PDB entry 5VRX | X-ray diffraction, 2.20 A resolution | chains D and A of the 4 polymer chains in the assembly

[Chain D]
Molecule: 5-nt DNA strand
Sequence (5 nucleotides; row label = number of the first residue in the row):
     1 GTCGG
Ion coordination: Ca2+: DC3 (shared with Lys60(A), Leu62(A), Val65(A) of chain A)

[Chain A]
Molecule: DNA polymerase beta
Source organism: Homo sapiens
Notes: EC 2.7.7.7, 4.2.99.-
UniProt: P06746 (DPOLB_HUMAN); residues 1-335 here = UniProt positions 1-335
Amino-acid sequence (341 residues; each row starts with the number of its first residue):
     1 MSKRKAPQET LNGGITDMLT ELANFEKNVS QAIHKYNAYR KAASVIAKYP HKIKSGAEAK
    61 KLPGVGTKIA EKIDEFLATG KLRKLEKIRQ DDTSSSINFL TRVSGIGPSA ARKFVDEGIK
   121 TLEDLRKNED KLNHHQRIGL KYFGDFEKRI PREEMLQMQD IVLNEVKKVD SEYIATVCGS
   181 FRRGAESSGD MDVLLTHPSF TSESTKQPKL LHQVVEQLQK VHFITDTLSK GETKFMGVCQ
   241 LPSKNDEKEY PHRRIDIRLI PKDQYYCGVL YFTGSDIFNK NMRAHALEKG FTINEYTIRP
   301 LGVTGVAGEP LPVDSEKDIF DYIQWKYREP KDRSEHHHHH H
Disordered / not traced: 1-9, 336-341
Construct notes: expression tag (336-341)
Ion coordination: Ca2+ site 1: Lys60, Leu62, Val65 (shared with DC3(D) of chain D); Ca2+ site 2: Thr101, Val103, Ile106 (shared with 1 residue of chain P); Ca2+ site 3: Asp190, Asp192, Asp256 (together with dTTP) (shared with 1 residue of chain P); Ca2+ site 4: Asp190, Asp192 (together with dTTP); Ca2+ site 5 near Glu249 (its only coordinating residue here)
Small-molecule neighbours: dTTP (TTP): Arg149, Gly179, Ser180, Arg183, Ser188, Gly189, Asp190, Asp192, Tyr271, Phe272, Thr273, Gly274, Ser275, Asp276, Asn279
UniProt features mapped onto this chain:
  - region: Arg183 to Asp192 (DNA-binding)
  - active site: Lys72 (Nucleophile)
  - binding site (K(+)): Lys60, Leu62, Val65, Thr101, Val103, Ile106
  - binding site (Na(+)): Lys60, Leu62, Val65, Thr101, Val103, Ile106
  - binding site (dATP): Arg149, Ser180, Arg183, Gly189, Asp190
  - binding site (dCTP): Arg149, Ser180, Arg183, Gly189, Asp190
  - binding site (dGTP): Arg149, Ser180, Arg183, Gly189, Asp190, Asp192
  - binding site (dTTP): Arg149, Ser180, Arg183, Gly189, Asp190
  - binding site (Mg(2+)): Asp190, Asp192, Asp256
  - modified residue: Lys72 (N6-acetyllysine), Arg83 (Omega-N-methylarginine), Arg152 (Omega-N-methylarginine)
  - cross-link (Glycyl lysine isopeptide (Lys-Gly)): Lys41 (interchain with G-Cter in ubiquitin), Lys61 (interchain with G-Cter in ubiquitin), Lys81 (interchain with G-Cter in ubiquitin)
  - natural variant: Leu22 (L22P: Found in a gastric cancer sample; uncertain significance), Tyr39 (Y39C: Found in a gastric cancer sample; uncertain significance), Gly118 (G118V: Decreased DNA-directed DNA polymerase activity), Arg137 (R137Q: Decreased function in base-excision repair), Arg149 (R149I: Decreased DNA-directed DNA polymerase activity), Asp160 (D160N: Found in a gastric cancer sample; uncertain significance), Cys239 (C239R: Found in a gastric cancer sample; uncertain significance), Lys289 (K289M: Found in a colon cancer sample; uncertain significance), Asn294 (N294D: Found in a gastric cancer sample; uncertain significance), Glu295 (E295K: Found in a gastric cancer sample; uncertain significance)
  - mutagenesis: Phe25 (F25W: No effect on 5'-dRP lyase activity. Decreased ssDNA binding), His34 (H34G: Decreased 5'-dRP lyase activity. Decreased ssDNA binding), Lys35 (K35A: Decreased 5'-dRP lyase activity. Decreased ssDNA binding. Loss of 5'-dRP lyase activity; when associated with A-68 and A-72. Decreased ssDNA binding; when associated with A-68 and A-72 ...), Tyr39 (Y39F: No effect on 5'-dRP lyase activity; Y39Q: Abolishes DNA polymerase and 5'-dRP lyase activity), Lys41 (K41R: Abolishes ubiquitination; when associated with R-61 and R-81), Lys60 (K60A: Decreased 5'-dRP lyase activity. Decreased ssDNA binding), Lys61 (K61R: Abolishes ubiquitination; when associated with R-41 and R-81), Lys68 (K68A: No effect on 5'-dRP lyase activity. Decreased ssDNA binding. Loss of 5'-dRP lyase activity; when associated with A-35 and A-72. Decreased ssDNA binding; when associated with A-35 and A-72 ...), Glu71 (E71Q: No effect on 5'-dRP lyase activity. No effect on structure shown by circular dichroism. No effect on ssDNA binding), Lys72 (K72A: Severely reduced 5'-dRP lyase activity. Does not affect ssDNA binding. Loss of 5'-dRP lyase activity; when associated with A-35 and A-68. Decreased ssDNA binding ...), Glu75 (E75A: Slightly decreased 5'-dRP lyase activity. Decreased ssDNA binding. No effect on structure shown by circular dichroism), Lys81 (K81R: Abolishes ubiquitination; when associated with R-41 and R-61), 5 further mutagenesis entries in UniProt

[Chain D / chain A interface]
Residue-residue contacts (17; chain D residue first):
  DG1(D) with His34(A), base contact; Lys35(A), salt bridge to the phosphate; Ala38(A), base contact; Tyr39(A), sugar contact; Lys68(A), salt bridge to the phosphate; Ile69(A), phosphate contact
  DT2(D) with Gly64(A), sugar contact; Val65(A), phosphate contact; Gly66(A), hydrogen bond to the phosphate; Thr67(A), phosphate contact; Lys68(A), hydrogen bond to the phosphate; Ile69(A), hydrogen bond to the phosphate
  DC3(D) with Leu62(A), phosphate contact; Pro63(A), phosphate contact; Gly64(A), hydrogen bond to the phosphate; Val65(A), phosphate contact; Gly66(A), phosphate contact
Other interface residues (no listed pair), chain D (4 interface residues in all): DG4
Other interface residues (no listed pair), chain A (15 interface residues in all): Glu26, Lys72, Glu288

[In short]
4 residues of chain D face 15 of chain A across their interface; the contacts include 4 hydrogen bonds and 2
salt bridges. Polar pairs include DT2(D)-Gly66(A), DT2(D)-Lys68(A) and DT2(D)-Ile69(A). Chain A binds dTTP.
Chain D is a 5-nt DNA strand and chain A is DNA polymerase beta (Homo sapiens); the structure, Human DNA
polymerase beta pre-catalytic 8-oxoG:dC extension complex with dTTP bound in Watson-Crick conformation, was
determined by X-ray diffraction (same publication as 5VRW, 5VRY, 5VRZ, 5VS0, 5VS1, 5VS2, 5VS3 and 5VS4).
